PDB entry 8OT3 | electron microscopy, 2.73 A resolution | chains A and B of the 12 polymer chains in the assembly

# Chain A (and B)
Protein: Amyloid-beta A4 protein
Source organism: Homo sapiens
Notes: chain B of this document is another copy of the same molecule, construct and numbering; everything in this record applies to it too
UniProtKB: B4DM00 (B4DM00_HUMAN); residues 1-40 here correspond to UniProt positions 430-469 (UniProt number = residue number + 429)
Chain sequence (40 residues; row label = number of the first residue in the row):
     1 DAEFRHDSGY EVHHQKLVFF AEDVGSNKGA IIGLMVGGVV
Not modelled in the structure: 1-12
From the paper describing this entry:
  - conformationally variable residues (order/disorder transition): His-13 to Val-40

# Chain A / chain B interface
Residue-residue contacts - 8 pairs, chain A then chain B:
  Gln-15(A) / Val-40(B)
  Phe-19(A) / Val-36(B)  hydrophobic
  Ala-21(A) / Gly-33(B)
  Val-24(A) / Ile-31(B)
  Gly-25(A) / Ile-31(B)
  Ile-31(A) / Val-24(B)
  Leu-34(A) / Phe-20(B)
  Val-36(A) / Phe-19(B)  hydrophobic
Also at the interface, not in a pair above, chain A (11 interface residues in all): Leu-17, Phe-20, Gly-33
Also at the interface, not in a pair above, chain B (10 interface residues in all): Gly-25, Ile-32, Leu-34

# Summary
Chain A and chain B form an interface of 11 and 10 residues respectively. From the paper: conformational
variability at His-13(A).
Both chains are Amyloid-beta A4 protein (Homo sapiens). Entry 8OT3 (unseeded Abeta(1-40) amyloid fibril
(morphology ii)) was determined by electron microscopy, deposited together with 8OT1 and 8OT4.
